Entry 1NCR (X-ray diffraction, 2.70 A resolution); this record covers chains A and C of the 4 polymer chains in the assembly.

[Chain A]
Protein: coat protein VP1
Organism: Human rhinovirus 16
UniProtKB: Q82122 (POLG_HRV16); residues 1-285 here correspond to UniProt positions 569-853 (UniProt number = residue number + 568)
Sequence (285 residues; each row starts with the number of its first residue):
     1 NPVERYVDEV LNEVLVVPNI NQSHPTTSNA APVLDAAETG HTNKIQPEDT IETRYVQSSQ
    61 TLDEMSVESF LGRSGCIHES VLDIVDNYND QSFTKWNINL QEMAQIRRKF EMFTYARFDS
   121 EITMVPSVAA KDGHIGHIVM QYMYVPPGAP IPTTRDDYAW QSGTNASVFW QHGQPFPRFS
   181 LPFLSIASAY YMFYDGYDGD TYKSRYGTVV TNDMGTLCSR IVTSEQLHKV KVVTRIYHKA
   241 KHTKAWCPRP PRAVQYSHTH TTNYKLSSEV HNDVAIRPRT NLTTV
Small-molecule neighbours: win63843 (W11; 3-{3,5-dimethyl-4-[3-(3-methyl-isoxazol-5-yl)-propoxy]-phenyl}-5-trifluoromethyl-[1,2,4]oxadiazole): Ile-77, Ile-98, Leu-100, Ile-122, Met-124, Tyr-142, Met-143, Tyr-144, Ala-166, Ser-167, Val-168, Phe-179, Leu-181, Leu-184, Tyr-190, Met-192, Asn-212, Met-214, Leu-217, Ile-236, His-238

[Chain C]
Protein: coat protein VP3
Organism: Human rhinovirus 16
UniProtKB: Q82122 (POLG_HRV16); residues 1-238 here correspond to UniProt positions 331-568 (UniProt number = residue number + 330)
Sequence (238 residues; each row starts with the number of its first residue):
     1 GLPVYVTPGS GQFMTTDDMQ SPCALPWYHP TKEIFIPGEV KNLIEMCQVD TLIPINSTQS
    61 NIGNVSMYTV TLSPQTKLAE EIFAIKVDIA SHPLATTLIG EIASYFTHWT GSLRFSFMFC
   121 GTANTTLKVL LAYTPPGIGK PRSRKEAMLG THVVWDVGLQ STVSLVVPWI SASQYRFTTP
   181 DTYSSAGYIT CWYQTNFVVP PNTPNTAEML CFVSGCKDFC LRMARDTDLH KQTGPITQ

[Interface between chain A and chain C]
Residue-residue contacts (187):
  Leu-15(A) with Asn-42(C)
  Pro-18(A) with Lys-217(C)
  Asn-19(A) with Lys-217(C), hydrogen bond (backbone-side chain)
  Ile-20(A) with Lys-217(C); Asp-218(C)
  Val-33(A) with Thr-162(C); Val-163(C); Ser-164(C), hydrogen bond (backbone-backbone)
  Leu-34(A) with Gln-160(C); Thr-162(C)
  Asp-35(A) with Gln-160(C); Ser-161(C); Thr-162(C), hydrogen bond (backbone-backbone)
  Ala-36(A) with Ser-161(C); Thr-162(C)
  Ala-37(A) with Met-118(C), hydrophobic; Thr-162(C), hydrogen bond (backbone-side chain); Phe-212(C), hydrophobic
  Glu-38(A) with Met-118(C); Ser-161(C), hydrogen bond
  Thr-42(A) with Gln-48(C); Val-49(C); Asp-50(C), hydrogen bond (side chain-backbone); Arg-114(C); Ser-214(C)
  Asn-43(A) with Arg-114(C), hydrogen bond (backbone-side chain); Ser-164(C)
  Lys-44(A) with Gln-48(C), hydrogen bond (side chain-backbone); Arg-114(C)
  Ile-45(A) with Arg-114(C), hydrogen bond (backbone-side chain); Ser-164(C)
  Gln-46(A) with Arg-114(C); Cys-216(C); Lys-217(C), hydrogen bond (side chain-backbone)
  Pro-47(A) with Ser-112(C); Val-166(C), hydrophobic; Cys-216(C)
  Glu-48(A) with Lys-217(C), salt bridge
  Thr-50(A) with Val-166(C)
  Ile-51(A) with Thr-151(C); Pro-168(C), hydrophobic
  Gln-60(A) with Thr-110(C); Gln-174(C); Tyr-175(C); Asp-218(C); Cys-220(C)
  Thr-61(A) with Cys-220(C), hydrogen bond (backbone-side chain)
  Leu-62(A) with Asn-42(C), hydrogen bond (backbone-side chain); Ile-44(C), hydrophobic; Cys-220(C), hydrophobic
  Glu-64(A) with Phe-106(C); Arg-222(C); Met-223(C), hydrogen bond (side chain-backbone); Ala-224(C), hydrogen bond (side chain-backbone)
  Met-65(A) with Asn-42(C); Leu-43(C), hydrogen bond (backbone-backbone); Ile-44(C); Cys-47(C), hydrophobic; Leu-221(C), hydrogen bond (side chain-backbone)
  Ser-66(A) with Lys-41(C); Asn-42(C)
  Val-67(A) with Val-40(C); Lys-41(C), hydrogen bond (backbone-backbone); Asn-42(C)
  Phe-70(A) with Leu-43(C), hydrophobic; Tyr-105(C), hydrophobic
  Arg-73(A) with Thr-15(C); Thr-16(C); Ala-224(C)
  Ser-74(A) with Phe-13(C); Thr-15(C), hydrogen bond (backbone-backbone)
  Asn-97(A) with Gln-238(C)
  Gln-101(A) with Ile-236(C)
  Glu-102(A) with Gln-232(C), hydrogen bond (backbone-side chain); Ile-236(C)
  Met-103(A) with Gln-232(C)
  Ala-104(A) with His-230(C); Gln-232(C), hydrogen bond (backbone-side chain); Ile-236(C)
  Gln-105(A) with Asp-226(C)
  Arg-107(A) with Ile-236(C)
  Arg-108(A) with Glu-101(C), salt bridge; Tyr-105(C), hydrogen bond; Thr-227(C); His-230(C)
  Lys-109(A) with Tyr-105(C)
  Met-112(A) with Met-46(C); Ile-102(C), hydrophobic
  Phe-113(A) with Leu-43(C), hydrophobic; Met-46(C), hydrophobic
  Arg-117(A) with Thr-31(C), hydrogen bond (side chain-backbone); Lys-32(C); Glu-33(C), salt bridge
  Glu-121(A) with Met-19(C)
  Thr-123(A) with Phe-13(C)
  Val-125(A) with Phe-13(C), hydrophobic
  Ala-166(A) with Ala-24(C)
  Phe-176(A) with Gly-11(C); Phe-13(C), hydrophobic
  Arg-178(A) with Phe-13(C); Asp-17(C), salt bridge; Met-19(C); Ser-21(C)
  Phe-179(A) with Ser-21(C); Pro-22(C); Ala-24(C), hydrophobic
  Ser-180(A) with Ser-21(C), hydrogen bond; Pro-22(C), hydrogen bond (backbone-backbone); Cys-23(C); Ala-24(C), hydrogen bond (backbone-backbone)
  Pro-182(A) with Cys-23(C); Leu-25(C); Tyr-28(C), hydrophobic
  Phe-183(A) with Tyr-28(C); Pro-30(C)
  Leu-184(A) with Leu-25(C), hydrophobic; Tyr-28(C), hydrogen bond (backbone-side chain)
  Ser-185(A) with Thr-31(C), hydrogen bond (backbone-side chain)
  Ile-186(A) with Thr-31(C)
  Ala-187(A) with Thr-31(C), hydrogen bond (backbone-side chain)
  Ser-188(A) with Lys-32(C), hydrogen bond (side chain-backbone); Ile-34(C), hydrogen bond (side chain-backbone)
  Tyr-237(A) with Phe-13(C), hydrophobic
  Lys-239(A) with Asp-17(C), hydrogen bond (side chain-backbone)
  Lys-244(A) with Glu-33(C), salt bridge; Glu-39(C)
  Ala-245(A) with Glu-39(C); Val-40(C), hydrogen bond (backbone-backbone)
  Trp-246(A) with Ile-36(C), hydrogen bond (side chain-backbone); Pro-37(C); Gly-38(C); Glu-39(C)
  Cys-247(A) with Pro-37(C), hydrogen bond (side chain-backbone); Gly-38(C), hydrogen bond (backbone-backbone)
  Pro-248(A) with Val-40(C); Met-46(C), hydrophobic
  Pro-251(A) with Leu-98(C); Glu-101(C)
  Arg-252(A) with His-230(C)
  Val-254(A) with His-230(C), hydrogen bond (backbone-side chain)
  Gln-255(A) with His-230(C); Lys-231(C); Gln-232(C); Thr-233(C), hydrogen bond (side chain-backbone)
  Tyr-256(A) with His-230(C); Ile-236(C), hydrophobic
  Ser-257(A) with Ile-236(C); Thr-237(C)
  His-258(A) with Ile-236(C); Thr-237(C), hydrogen bond
  Thr-259(A) with Ile-236(C); Thr-237(C), hydrogen bond (backbone-backbone); Gln-238(C)
  Val-270(A) with Ile-62(C); Gly-63(C)
  His-271(A) with Gln-59(C); Ile-62(C)
  Ala-275(A) with His-92(C); Leu-229(C)
  Ile-276(A) with Ser-57(C); Ile-62(C), hydrophobic; Met-67(C), hydrophobic; Thr-96(C)
  Arg-277(A) with Ser-57(C); His-92(C), hydrogen bond
  Pro-278(A) with Ser-57(C); Gln-59(C); Ile-62(C), hydrophobic
  Arg-279(A) with Ile-55(C), hydrogen bond (side chain-backbone); Ser-57(C), hydrogen bond (backbone-backbone); Thr-58(C); Ala-84(C), hydrogen bond (side chain-backbone); Ile-85(C)
  Asn-281(A) with Thr-58(C)
  Leu-282(A) with Ile-55(C); Asn-56(C); Val-70(C), hydrophobic; Ile-82(C); Phe-83(C); Ala-84(C), hydrogen bond (backbone-backbone)
  Thr-283(A) with Glu-81(C); Phe-83(C); Ala-84(C)
  Val-285(A) with Ala-84(C); Lys-86(C); Lys-140(C); Tyr-188(C), hydrophobic
Interface residues without a listed pair, chain A (93 interface residues in all): Val-17, Asn-21, Tyr-115, Pro-175, Leu-181, Ala-189, Lys-241, Glu-269, Val-274, Thr-280, Thr-284
Interface residues without a listed pair, chain C (96 interface residues in all): Met-14, Asp-18, Pro-54, Pro-93, Trp-155, Phe-219, Pro-235

[In short]
Chain A and chain C form an interface of 93 and 96 residues respectively, with 44 hydrogen bonds and 5 salt
bridges. Among the polar pairs are Glu-48(A)/Lys-217(C), Arg-108(A)/Glu-101(C) and Arg-117(A)/Glu-33(C).
Win63843 is bound between chain A and chain C.
Here chain A is coat protein VP1 and chain C is coat protein VP3, both from Human rhinovirus 16. Entry 1NCR
(The structure of Rhinovirus 16 when complexed with pleconaril, an antiviral compound) was determined by X-ray
diffraction (same publication as 1NA1, 1NCQ, 1ND2 and 1ND3).
